7KSG - chains A and C of the 6 polymer chains in the assembly; structure by electron microscopy, 3.33 A resolution.

== Chain A (and C) ==
Protein: Spike glycoprotein
Organism: Severe acute respiratory syndrome coronavirus 2
Notes: chain C of this document is another copy of the same molecule, construct and numbering; everything in this record applies to it too
Reference sequence: P0DTC2 (SPIKE_SARS2); residues 1-1208 here = UniProt positions 1-1208
Sequence (1288 residues; numbered 1 to 1288; the number before each row is that of its first residue):
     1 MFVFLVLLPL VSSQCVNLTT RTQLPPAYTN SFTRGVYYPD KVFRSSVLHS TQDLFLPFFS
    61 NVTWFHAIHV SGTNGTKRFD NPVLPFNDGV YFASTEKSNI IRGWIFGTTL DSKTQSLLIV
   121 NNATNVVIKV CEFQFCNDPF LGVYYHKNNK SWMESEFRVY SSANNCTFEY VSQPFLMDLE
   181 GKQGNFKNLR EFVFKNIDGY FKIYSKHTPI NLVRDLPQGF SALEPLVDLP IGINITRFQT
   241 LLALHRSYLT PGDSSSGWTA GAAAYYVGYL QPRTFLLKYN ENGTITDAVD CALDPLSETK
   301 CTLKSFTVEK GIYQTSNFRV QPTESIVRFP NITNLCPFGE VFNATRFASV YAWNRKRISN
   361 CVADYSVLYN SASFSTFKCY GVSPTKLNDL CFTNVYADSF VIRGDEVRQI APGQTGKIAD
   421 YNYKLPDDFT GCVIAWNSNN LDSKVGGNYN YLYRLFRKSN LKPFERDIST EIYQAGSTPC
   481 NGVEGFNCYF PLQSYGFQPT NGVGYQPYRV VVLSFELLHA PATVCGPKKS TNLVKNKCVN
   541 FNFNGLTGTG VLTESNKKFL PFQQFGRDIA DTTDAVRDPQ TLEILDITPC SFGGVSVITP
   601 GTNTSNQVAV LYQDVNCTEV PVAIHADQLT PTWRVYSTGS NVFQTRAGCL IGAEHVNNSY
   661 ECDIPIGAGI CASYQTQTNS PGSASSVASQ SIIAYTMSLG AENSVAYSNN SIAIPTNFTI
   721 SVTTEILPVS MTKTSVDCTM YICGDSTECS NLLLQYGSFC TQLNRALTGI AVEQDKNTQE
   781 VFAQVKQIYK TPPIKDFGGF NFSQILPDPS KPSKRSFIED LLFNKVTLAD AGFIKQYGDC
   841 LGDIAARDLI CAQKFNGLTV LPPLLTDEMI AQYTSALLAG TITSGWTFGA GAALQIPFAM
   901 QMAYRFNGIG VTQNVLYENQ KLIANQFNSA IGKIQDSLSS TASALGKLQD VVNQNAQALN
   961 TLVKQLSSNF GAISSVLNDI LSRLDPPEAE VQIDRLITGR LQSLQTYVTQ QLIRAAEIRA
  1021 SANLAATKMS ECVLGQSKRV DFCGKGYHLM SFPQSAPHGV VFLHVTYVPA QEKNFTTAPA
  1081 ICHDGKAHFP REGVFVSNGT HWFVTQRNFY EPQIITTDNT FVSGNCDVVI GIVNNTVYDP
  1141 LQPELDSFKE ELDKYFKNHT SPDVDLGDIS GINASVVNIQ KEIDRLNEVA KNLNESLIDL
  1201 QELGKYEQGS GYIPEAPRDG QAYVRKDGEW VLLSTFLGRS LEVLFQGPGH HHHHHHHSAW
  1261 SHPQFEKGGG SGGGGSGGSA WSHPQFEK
Disordered / not traced: 1-22, 71-75, 248-251, 621-640, 675-690, 829-854, 1147-1288 (chain C: 1-13, 71-75, 248-251, 578-583, 621-640, 675-690, 829-854, 1147-1288)
Differences from the reference sequence: engineered mutation G682 (Arg in P0DTC2), S683 (Arg in P0DTC2), S685 (Arg in P0DTC2), P986 (Lys in P0DTC2), P987 (Val in P0DTC2); expression tag (1209-1288)
Disulfide bonds: C131-C166, C291-C301, C336-C361, C379-C432, C391-C525, C480-C488, C538-C590, C617-C649, C662-C671, C743-C749, C1032-C1043, C1082-C1126
Glycans and other covalent adducts: N-acetylglucosamine (NAG) linked to N61, N149, N234, N282, N331, N343, N603, N657, N709, N717, N801, N1074, N1098, N1134
Ligand contacts: N-acetylglucosamine (NAG; 2-acetamido-2-deoxy-beta-D-glucopyranose): S112, E132, S162, N164, N165
Curated features (UniProtKB/Swiss-Prot):
  - region: N280 to C301 (Putative superantigen), R403 to D405 (Integrin-binding motif), N448 to F456 (Immunodominant HLA epitope recognized by the CD8+), P681, A684 (Putative superantigen), S816 to Y837 (Fusion peptide 1), K835 to F855 (Fusion peptide 2), D1163 to E1202 (Heptad repeat 2)
  - site: R815, S816 (Cleavage)
  - glycosylation: N17 (N-linked (GlcNAc...) (complex) asparagine), N61 (N-linked (GlcNAc...) (hybrid) asparagine), N74 (N-linked (GlcNAc...) (complex) asparagine), N122 (N-linked (GlcNAc...) (hybrid) asparagine), N149 (N-linked (GlcNAc...) (complex) asparagine), N165 (N-linked (GlcNAc...) (complex) asparagine), N234 (N-linked (GlcNAc...) (high mannose) asparagine), N282 (N-linked (GlcNAc...) (complex) asparagine), T323 (O-linked (GalNAc) threonine), S325 (O-linked (HexNAc...) serine), N331 (N-linked (GlcNAc...) (complex) asparagine), N343 (N-linked (GlcNAc...) (complex) asparagine), N603 (N-linked (GlcNAc...) (hybrid) asparagine), N616 (N-linked (GlcNAc...) (complex) asparagine), N657 (N-linked (GlcNAc...) (complex) asparagine), T676 (O-linked (GlcNAc...) threonine), T678 (O-linked (GlcNAc...) threonine), N709 (N-linked (GlcNAc...) (high mannose) asparagine), N717 (N-linked (GlcNAc...) (hybrid) asparagine), N801 (N-linked (GlcNAc...) (hybrid) asparagine) and 6 more in UniProt
  - natural variant: L5 (L5F: In strain: Iota/B.1.526), S13 (S13I: In strain: Epsilon/B.1.427/B.1.429), L18 (L18F: In strain: Beta/B.1.351, Gamma/P.1 and 1 more), T19 (T19I: In strain: Omicron/BQ.1.1, Omicron/XBB.1.5 and 1 more; T19R: In strain: Delta/B.1.617.2, Omicron/BA.2 and 4 more), T20 (T20N: In strain: Gamma/P.1), L24 to A27 (sequence variant, change not given here; In strain: Omicron/BA.2, Omicron/BA.2.12.1 and 6 more), P26 (P26S: In strain: Gamma/P.1), Q52 (Q52H: In strain: Omicron/EG.5.1), A67 (A67V: In strain: Eta/B.1.525, Omicron/BA.1), H69 to V70 (deletion: In strain: Alpha/B.1.1.7, Eta/B.1.525 and 5 more), G75 (G75V: In strain: Lambda/C.37), T76 (T76I: In strain: Lambda/C.37), 82 further natural variant entries in UniProt
  - mutagenesis: H69 to V70 (Increased incorporation of cleaved spike into virions), N121 (N121Q: Partial loss of biliverdin affinity), R190 (R190K: Partial loss of biliverdin affinity), N234 (N234Q: Increased resistance to neutralizing antibodies), N331 (N331Q: Reduced viral infectivity), N343 (N343Q: Reduced viral infectivity), L452 (L452R: Increased resistance to neutralizing antibodies. Decreases HLA binding to NF9 epitope. Increased binding affinity to human ACE2), Y453 (Y453F: Decreased HLA binding to NF9 epitope. Increased binding affinity to human ACE2), A475 (A475V: Increased resistance to neutralizing antibodies), V483 (V483A: Increased resistance to neutralizing antibodies), E484 (E484D: Increased replication in human TMEM106B overexpressing cells), F490 (F490L: Increased resistance to neutralizing antibodies and human covalescent sera neutralization), 12 further mutagenesis entries in UniProt
Reported in the primary citation:
  - conformationally variable residues (loop rearrangement): G446 to Y451

== How chain A and chain C interact ==
Contacting residue pairs (137):
  Y38(A) - L560(C)
  Y38(A) - F562(C)  hydrophobic
  K41(A) - F562(C)  hydrogen bond (side chain-backbone)
  K41(A) - Q563(C)
  K41(A) - Q564(C)  hydrogen bond (backbone-backbone)
  V42(A) - Q563(C)
  V42(A) - F565(C)  hydrophobic
  V42(A) - R567(C)
  F43(A) - K558(C)
  F43(A) - F559(C)  hydrophobic
  F43(A) - Q563(C)
  F43(A) - F565(C)  hydrogen bond (backbone-backbone)
  F43(A) - G566(C)
  F43(A) - R567(C)  hydrogen bond (backbone-backbone)
  R44(A) - R567(C)
  R44(A) - D571(C)  salt bridge
  C166(A) - R357(C)  hydrogen bond (backbone-side chain)
  T167(A) - R357(C)
  F168(A) - N360(C)
  D198(A) - P521(C)
  Y200(A) - P521(C)
  P225(A) - F562(C)
  G283(A) - L560(C)
  G283(A) - Q563(C)
  T284(A) - L560(C)
  D737(A) - N317(C)
  M740(A) - R319(C)  hydrogen bond
  Q755(A) - S968(C)
  Q755(A) - N969(C)
  Q755(A) - F970(C)
  Q755(A) - G971(C)  hydrogen bond (side chain-backbone)
  Q755(A) - A972(C)
  Y756(A) - S968(C)  hydrogen bond (backbone-side chain)
  Y756(A) - F970(C)
  G757(A) - Q965(C)
  G757(A) - S968(C)
  S758(A) - T961(C)
  S758(A) - Q965(C)  hydrogen bond (backbone-side chain)
  F759(A) - Q965(C)
  F759(A) - F970(C)  hydrophobic
  F759(A) - Q1002(C)
  Q762(A) - T961(C)  hydrogen bond
  Q762(A) - T1006(C)
  K786(A) - G700(C)
  K786(A) - A701(C)
  Q787(A) - A701(C)
  Q787(A) - N703(C)  hydrogen bond
  I788(A) - L699(C)  hydrophobic
  I788(A) - A701(C)  hydrogen bond (backbone-backbone)
  I788(A) - E702(C)
  I788(A) - N703(C)  hydrogen bond (backbone-backbone)
  Y789(A) - N703(C)
  Y789(A) - V705(C)  hydrophobic
  K790(A) - E702(C)  salt bridge
  K790(A) - N703(C)
  K790(A) - S704(C)
  P792(A) - Y707(C)  hydrophobic
  D796(A) - Y707(C)  hydrogen bond (backbone-side chain)
  D796(A) - N709(C)  hydrogen bond
  F797(A) - Y707(C)  hydrophobic
  F855(A) - F592(C)
  G857(A) - F592(C)
  T859(A) - D614(C)  hydrogen bond
  V860(A) - D614(C)
  L861(A) - Q613(C)
  P862(A) - A647(C)  hydrophobic
  P863(A) - A668(C)  hydrogen bond (backbone-backbone)
  L864(A) - P665(C)  hydrophobic
  L864(A) - A668(C)
  L864(A) - G669(C)  hydrogen bond (backbone-backbone)
  L864(A) - M697(C)  hydrophobic
  L865(A) - M697(C)  hydrophobic
  T866(A) - A668(C)
  M869(A) - G669(C)
  M869(A) - M697(C)  hydrophobic
  M869(A) - L699(C)  hydrophobic
  Q872(A) - L699(C)
  Q872(A) - E702(C)
  Y873(A) - L699(C)
  T883(A) - V705(C)
  T883(A) - Y707(C)
  W886(A) - Y1047(C)
  G889(A) - D1041(C)
  A890(A) - G1046(C)
  A890(A) - Y1047(C)
  A890(A) - P1069(C)
  A892(A) - E1072(C)
  A893(A) - V705(C)  hydrophobic
  L894(A) - A713(C)
  L894(A) - P715(C)
  L894(A) - E1072(C)
  Q895(A) - V705(C)
  Q895(A) - A706(C)
  Q895(A) - S711(C)
  Q895(A) - I712(C)
  Q895(A) - A713(C)  hydrogen bond (backbone-backbone)
  Q895(A) - N1074(C)  hydrogen bond
  I896(A) - Y707(C)
  I896(A) - I712(C)  hydrophobic
  P897(A) - Y707(C)  hydrogen bond (backbone-side chain)
  P897(A) - S708(C)
  P897(A) - N710(C)
  F898(A) - Y707(C)
  M900(A) - T1077(C)
  M900(A) - V1094(C)  hydrophobic
  Y904(A) - V1094(C)
  Y904(A) - R1107(C)
  N907(A) - R1107(C)
  Q913(A) - F1089(C)
  Q913(A) - P1090(C)
  Q913(A) - R1107(C)
  Q913(A) - F1121(C)
  N914(A) - F1089(C)
  N914(A) - F1121(C)
  N914(A) - S1123(C)  hydrogen bond
  Y917(A) - P1079(C)  hydrophobic
  Y917(A) - F1089(C)  hydrophobic
  Y917(A) - V1128(C)
  Y917(A) - V1129(C)  hydrophobic
  E918(A) - S1123(C)
  E918(A) - V1128(C)
  K921(A) - I1130(C)
  V963(A) - A570(C)  hydrophobic
  N978(A) - T547(C)
  D994(A) - R995(C)  salt bridge
  Q1005(A) - Q1002(C)  hydrogen bond
  Q1005(A) - T1006(C)  hydrogen bond
  L1012(A) - Q1010(C)
  L1012(A) - I1013(C)  hydrophobic
  T1027(A) - R1039(C)
  S1030(A) - V1040(C)
  S1030(A) - D1041(C)
  E1031(A) - R1039(C)  salt bridge
  E1031(A) - V1040(C)
  L1034(A) - D1041(C)
  K1038(A) - K1038(C)
  R1039(A) - R1039(C)
Interface residues without a listed pair, chain A (91 interface residues in all): V47, G199, E224, G232, D745, Q784, I882, T887, G891, T912, Q920, D979, T1009, I1013, R1019, G1035, E1111, L1141, E1144
Interface residues without a listed pair, chain C (86 interface residues in all): N394, A520, K557, I569, G667, S1003, T1009, E1017, K1045, V1068, A1078, G1093, L1141

== In short ==
91 residues of chain A face 86 of chain C across their interface, with 24 hydrogen bonds and 4 salt bridges.
Polar pairs include R44(A)-D571(C), K790(A)-E702(C) and D994(A)-R995(C). Ligands of chain A:
N-acetylglucosamine. N-acetylglucosamine is covalently linked to N61(A), N149(A), N234(A), N282(A), N331(A)
and N343(A) and 8 more. From the paper: conformational variability at G446(A).
Chain A and chain C are both Spike glycoprotein (Severe acute respiratory syndrome coronavirus 2); the
structure, SARS-CoV-2 spike in complex with nanobodies E, was determined by electron microscopy together with
7B14, 7B17, 7B18 and 7KN5 from the same study.
